Entry 8X2J (electron microscopy, 2.70 A resolution); this record covers chains C and F of the 8 polymer chains in the assembly.

Chain C:
Name: Polysulphide reductase NrfD
From: Chloroflexus aurantiacus (strain ATCC 29366 / DSM 635 / J-10-fl)
UniProt: A9WEV4 (A9WEV4_CHLAA); numbering as in UniProt (aligned over 1-486)
Amino-acid sequence (486 residues; each row starts with the number of its first residue):
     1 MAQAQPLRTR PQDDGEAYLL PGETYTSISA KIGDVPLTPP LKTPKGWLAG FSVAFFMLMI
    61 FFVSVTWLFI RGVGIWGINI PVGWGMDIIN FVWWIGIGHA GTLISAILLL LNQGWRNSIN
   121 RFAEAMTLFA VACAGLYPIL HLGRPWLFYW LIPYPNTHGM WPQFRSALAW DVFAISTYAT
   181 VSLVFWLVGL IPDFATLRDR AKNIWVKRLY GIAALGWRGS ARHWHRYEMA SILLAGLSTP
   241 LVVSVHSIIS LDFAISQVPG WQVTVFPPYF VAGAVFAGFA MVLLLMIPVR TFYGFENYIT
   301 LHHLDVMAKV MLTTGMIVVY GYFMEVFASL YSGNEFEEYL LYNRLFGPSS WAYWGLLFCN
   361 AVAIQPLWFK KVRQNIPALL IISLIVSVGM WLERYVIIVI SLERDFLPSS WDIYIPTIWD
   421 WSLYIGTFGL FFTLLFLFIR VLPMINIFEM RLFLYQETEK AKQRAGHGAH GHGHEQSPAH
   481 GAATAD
Disordered / not traced: 1-15, 465-486
Residues lining bound ligands:
  - heme c (HEC): Trp150, Thr157, His158, Met160
  - 2-heptyl-4-hydroxy quinoline N-oxide (HQO): Trp84, Ile88, Phe91, Gly135, Pro138, His141, Leu142, Phe148, Leu151, Ile152, Leu168, Asp171, Val172, Ile175, Ser176, Asp252
  - pe(15:0/15:0) (JL3; [(2R)-3-[2-azanylethoxy(oxidanyl)phosphoryl]oxy-2-pentadecanoyloxy-propyl] pentadecanoate): Leu103, Ile107, Leu110, Leu111, Asn112, Gln113, Thr239, Val243, Val271, Lys460
  - pe(16:0/14:0) (JLQ; [(2R)-3-[2-azanylethoxy(oxidanyl)phosphoryl]oxy-2-tetradecanoyloxy-propyl] hexadecanoate): Tyr18, Leu103, Leu108, Leu111, Gln113, Trp115, Pro268, Val271, Ala272, His302, Val306, Lys309, Val310, Thr313, Thr314, Ile317
  - JM9 (1,3-bis(13-methyltetradecanoyloxy)propan-2-yl pentadecanoate): Leu110, Met229, Ile232, Leu233, Gly236, Leu237, Thr239, Pro240, Val243, Ser244
From the paper describing this entry:
  - binding site for 2-heptyl-4-hydroxy quinoline N-oxide: Trp84, Ile88, Phe91, Pro138, His141, Leu168, Asp171, Ile175
  - contacts within the chain: Tyr178-His246, His99-His246 (hydrogen bond), Ile95-His246, Asp171-Asp252 (hydrogen bond)
  - conformationally variable residues (side-chain flip): His141, Asp171
  - catalytic residues: His141, Asp171 (proposed by the authors, not directly observed)

Chain F:
Name: Quinol:cytochrome c oxidoreductase quinone-binding subunit 2
From: Chloroflexus aurantiacus (strain ATCC 29366 / DSM 635 / J-10-fl)
UniProt: A9WEV7 (A9WEV7_CHLAA); residues 1-411 here = UniProt positions 1-411
Amino-acid sequence (411 residues; each row starts with the number of its first residue):
     1 MATTSISQTR IPQLGQVQML GLAAAVIGIG VLAAGYFLSP TSFFESYIYG YYVAMTIPLG
    61 CLGFLMVQHL TGGAWGVTVR RMLEAGAATL PIMGLLFIPI ALGYFDTYKA LGLEHPLYEW
   121 ANPEVVTPGG AEFDPIIAHK VPWLSPLWVT ARIAIFFIIW SALALTLRAW SRQQDAGGDA
   181 KKLATRMRRL SGIGVALFVI TVTFFSFDVA MSLDPHWFST IYGAHYMANA GLMTLAFLAL
   241 MMSRVRDAAL FREYVSVKPI HDIGKLIFAF TVLWTYMSYG QLVIIWSGDV AEFTPWYVHR
   301 TQHGWVFVAL ALMLFAFALP FFVLLFRGTK RNLNTLATIA GWIVVMRFVD MAWIILPEFR
   361 EHLWDIAITD VAAPIGLIGL VIALFAANVQ QAPLLPLRDP NMEQLQNSGH H
Disordered / not traced: 1-10, 408-411
Residues lining bound ligands:
  - pe(15:0/15:0) (JL3; [(2R)-3-[2-azanylethoxy(oxidanyl)phosphoryl]oxy-2-pentadecanoyloxy-propyl] pentadecanoate): Val67, Thr71, Gly72, Gly73, Ala74, Trp75, Ala224, Met227, Asp262, Lys265, Leu266, Ala269, Phe270, Leu273, Gln404
  - pe(16:0/14:0) (JLQ; [(2R)-3-[2-azanylethoxy(oxidanyl)phosphoryl]oxy-2-tetradecanoyloxy-propyl] hexadecanoate): Gly60, Gly63, Phe64, Val67, Leu70, Thr71, Gly72, Val195, Phe198, Val199, Met227, Gly231, Phe270, Tyr276, Asn401
  - JM9 (1,3-bis(13-methyltetradecanoyloxy)propan-2-yl pentadecanoate): Lys265, Phe268, Ala269, Val272, Thr275, Tyr276, Tyr279, Phe317, Phe321, Leu325, Arg327, Lys330
From the paper describing this entry:
  - contacts within the chain: Arg347-Asp350 (hydrogen bond)
  - conformationally variable residues (side-chain flip): Arg347

How chain C and chain F interact:
Contacting residue pairs (55; chain C residue first):
  Trp170(C) with Val283(F), hydrophobic
  Ser247(C) with Tyr276(F), hydrogen bond
  Leu251(C) with Val283(F), hydrophobic; Ile284(F), hydrophobic
  Ala254(C) with Ile284(F)
  Ile255(C) with Ser287(F); Gly288(F)
  Gln257(C) with Asp289(F), hydrogen bond (side chain-backbone); Val290(F)
  Gln262(C) with Ile284(F), hydrogen bond (side chain-backbone); Gly288(F); Phe293(F)
  Val263(C) with Thr220(F)
  Thr264(C) with Ser219(F); Thr220(F); Ile221(F); Gln281(F); Ile284(F)
  Val265(C) with Thr220(F), hydrogen bond (backbone-side chain); Ile221(F)
  Pro267(C) with Tyr276(F), hydrogen bond (backbone-side chain); Ile284(F)
  Pro268(C) with Ile221(F); Tyr276(F)
  Tyr320(C) with Val199(F), hydrophobic; Ile200(F), hydrophobic; Thr203(F), hydrogen bond; Thr220(F); Ala224(F)
  Met324(C) with Thr203(F); Phe207(F), hydrophobic; Thr220(F)
  Phe327(C) with Trp143(F); Phe204(F), hydrophobic; Phe207(F), hydrophobic
  Ala328(C) with Phe218(F), hydrophobic; Thr220(F)
  Leu330(C) with His139(F)
  Tyr331(C) with His139(F); Lys140(F), hydrogen bond (backbone-side chain); Leu144(F); Met211(F); Phe218(F), hydrophobic
  Ser332(C) with His139(F); Phe218(F)
  Gly333(C) with His139(F)
  Asn334(C) with Glu292(F)
  Glu338(C) with His139(F), salt bridge
  Trp368(C) with Gly192(F); Ile193(F)
  Lys370(C) with Arg189(F)
  Lys460(C) with Glu403(F)
  Gln463(C) with Glu403(F); Asn407(F)
  Arg464(C) with Glu403(F)
Also at the interface, not in a pair above, chain C (30 interface residues in all): Val243, Val271, Phe323
Also at the interface, not in a pair above, chain F (37 interface residues in all): Ile136, Ser212, Pro215, Tyr222, Met277, Gly280, Ile285

Overview:
30 residues of chain C face 37 of chain F across their interface; the contacts include 7 hydrogen bonds and 1
salt bridge. Among the polar pairs are Glu338(C)-His139(F), Ser247(C)-Tyr276(F) and Gln257(C)-Asp289(F). The
paper reports catalytic residues His141(C) and Asp171(C); a binding site for 2-heptyl-4-hydroxy quinoline
N-oxide at Trp84(C), Ile88(C) and Phe91(C) among others.
Here chain C is Polysulphide reductase NrfD and chain F is Quinol:cytochrome c oxidoreductase quinone-binding
subunit 2, both from Chloroflexus aurantiacus (strain ATCC 29366 / DSM 635 / J-10-fl). Entry 8X2J (Cryo-EM
structure of the photosynthetic alternative complex III with a quinone inhibitor HQNO from Chloroflexus
aurantiacus) was determined by electron microscopy (same publication as 8K9E and 8K9F).
